7W7J - chain A; structure by X-ray diffraction, 1.50 A resolution.

# Chain A
Name: Ferritin light chain
Organism: Equus caballus
UniProtKB: P02791 (FRIL_HORSE); residues 1-174 here correspond to UniProt positions 2-175 (UniProt number = residue number + 1)
Chain sequence (174 residues; each row starts with the number of its first residue):
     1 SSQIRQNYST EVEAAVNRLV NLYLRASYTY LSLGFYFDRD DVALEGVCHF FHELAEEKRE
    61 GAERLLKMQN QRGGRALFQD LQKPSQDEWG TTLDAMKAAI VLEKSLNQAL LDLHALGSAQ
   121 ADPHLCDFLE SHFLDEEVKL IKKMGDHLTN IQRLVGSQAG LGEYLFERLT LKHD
Disordered / not traced: 174
Differences from the reference sequence: engineered mutation His52 (Arg53 in P02791)
Bound ions: Cd2+ site 1: Asp80, Gln82; Cd2+ site 2 near Glu130 (its only coordinating residue here)
Curated features (UniProtKB/Swiss-Prot):
  - region: Glu53 to Glu60 (Catalytic site for iron oxidation)
  - binding site (Fe cation): Glu53, Glu56, Glu57, Glu60, Glu63
  - modified residue: Ser1 (N-acetylserine)

# In short
The Cd2+ site 1 is built by Asp80 and Gln82. Curated annotation (UniProt) lists 5 Fe cation-binding residues.
Chain A is Ferritin light chain (Equus caballus); the structure, Crystal structure of IrCp* immobilized
apo-R52H-rHLFr (25 equiv), was determined by X-ray diffraction, deposited together with 7EML and 7EMM.
